3WKI - chain A; structure by X-ray diffraction, 2.19 A resolution.

# Chain A
Molecule: Cellobiose 2-epimerase
From: Rhodothermus marinus
Notes: EC 5.1.3.11
Reference sequence: F8WRK9 (CEEP_RHOMR); numbering as in UniProt (aligned over 1-412)
Amino-acid sequence (412 residues; numbered 1 to 412; the number before each row is that of its first residue):
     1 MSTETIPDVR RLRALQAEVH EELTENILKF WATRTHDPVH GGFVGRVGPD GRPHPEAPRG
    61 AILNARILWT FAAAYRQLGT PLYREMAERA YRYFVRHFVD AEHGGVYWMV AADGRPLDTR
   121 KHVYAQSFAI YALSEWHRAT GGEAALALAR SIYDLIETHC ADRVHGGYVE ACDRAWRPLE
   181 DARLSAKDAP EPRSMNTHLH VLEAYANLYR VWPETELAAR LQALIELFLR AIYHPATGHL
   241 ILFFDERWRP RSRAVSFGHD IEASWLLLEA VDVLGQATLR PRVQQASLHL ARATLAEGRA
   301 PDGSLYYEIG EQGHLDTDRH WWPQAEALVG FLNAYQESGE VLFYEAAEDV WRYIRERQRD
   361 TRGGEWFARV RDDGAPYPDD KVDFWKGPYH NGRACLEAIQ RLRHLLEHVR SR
Disordered / not traced: 1-2, 410-412
Reported in the primary citation:
  - binding site for D-glucose: His200, His259, His390
  - catalytic residues: His200
  - catalytic residues: His259, Glu326, His390, Arg393 (proposed by the authors, not directly observed)
  - catalytic residues: Arg66 (citing earlier work)
  - specificity-determining residues: Ser185 (proposed by the authors, not directly observed)

# Overview
From the paper: catalytic residues His200, His259 and Glu326 among others; a binding site for D-glucose at
His200, His259 and His390.
Chain A is Cellobiose 2-epimerase (Rhodothermus marinus); the structure, Crystal structure of cellobiose
2-epimerase in complex with cellobiitol, was determined by X-ray diffraction, deposited together with 3WKF,
3WKG and 3WKH.
